2BOB - chains A and C of the 3 polymer chains in the assembly; structure by X-ray diffraction, 2.76 A resolution.

== Chain A ==
Molecule: Antibody fab fragment heavy chain
Organism: Mus musculus
Notes: antibody fragment or engineered binder
Chain sequence (219 residues; each row starts with the number of its first residue):
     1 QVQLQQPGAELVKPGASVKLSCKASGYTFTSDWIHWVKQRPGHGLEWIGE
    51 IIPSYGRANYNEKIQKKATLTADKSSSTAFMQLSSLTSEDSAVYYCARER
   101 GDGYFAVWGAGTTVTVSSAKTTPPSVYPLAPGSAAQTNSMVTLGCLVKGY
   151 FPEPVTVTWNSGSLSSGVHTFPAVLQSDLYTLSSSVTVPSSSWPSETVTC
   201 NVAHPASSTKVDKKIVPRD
Disulfide bonds: Cys22-Cys96, Cys145-Cys200

== Chain C ==
Molecule: Potassium channel kcsa
Organism: Streptomyces lividans
Reference sequence: P0A334 (KCSA_STRLI); residue numbers follow UniProt; this construct covers 1-124
Chain sequence (124 residues; row label = number of the first residue in the row):
     1 MAPMLSGLLARLVKLLLGRHGSALHWRAAGAATVLLVIVLLAGSYLAVLA
    51 ERGAPGAQLITYPRALWWSVETATTVGYGDLYPVTLWGRCVAVVVMVAGI
   101 TSFGLVTAALATWFVGREQERRGH
Disordered / not traced: 1-21
Differences from the reference sequence: engineered mutation Cys90 (Leu in P0A333)
Ion coordination: thallium (I) ion near Thr75 (its only coordinating residue here); Co2+ near His124 (its only coordinating residue here)
Residues lining bound ligands: tetrabutylammonium ion (TBA): Ala73, Thr74, Thr75, Gly99, Ile100, Phe103
Swiss-Prot annotation at these positions:
  - motif: Thr75 to Asp80 (Selectivity filter)
  - mutagenesis: Glu71 (E71A: Prevents channel inactivation)

== How chain A and chain C interact ==
Pairs across the interface - 23 pairs, chain A then chain C:
  Thr30(A) - Tyr45(C)
  Ser31(A) - Tyr62(C)  hydrogen bond (backbone-side chain)
  Trp33(A) - Leu49(C)  hydrophobic
  Trp33(A) - Arg52(C)
  Trp33(A) - Tyr62(C)  hydrogen bond
  Glu50(A) - Arg52(C)  salt bridge
  Ile52(A) - Tyr45(C)
  Ile52(A) - Leu49(C)  hydrophobic
  Ile52(A) - Tyr62(C)
  Tyr55(A) - Leu49(C)
  Arg57(A) - Leu49(C)  hydrogen bond (side chain-backbone)
  Arg57(A) - Arg52(C)
  Asn59(A) - Arg52(C)  hydrogen bond (side chain-backbone)
  Asn59(A) - Gly53(C)
  Glu62(A) - Pro55(C)
  Glu99(A) - Arg52(C)  salt bridge
  Arg100(A) - Tyr62(C)
  Gly101(A) - Arg52(C)
  Gly101(A) - Thr61(C)
  Gly101(A) - Tyr62(C)  hydrogen bond (backbone-backbone)
  Gly101(A) - Pro63(C)
  Asp102(A) - Thr61(C)
  Gly103(A) - Thr61(C)
Interface residues without a listed pair, chain A (16 interface residues in all): His35, Ser54
Interface residues without a listed pair, chain C (9 interface residues in all): Val48

== Overview ==
Chain A and chain C form an interface of 16 and 9 residues respectively, with 5 hydrogen bonds and 2 salt
bridges. Among the polar pairs are Glu50(A)-Arg52(C), Glu99(A)-Arg52(C) and Ser31(A)-Tyr62(C). Ligands of
chain C: tetrabutylammonium ion. From UniProt: one mutagenesis site on chain C.
Chain A is Antibody fab fragment heavy chain (Mus musculus) and chain C is Potassium channel kcsa
(Streptomyces lividans); the structure, Potassium channel KcsA-Fab complex in thallium with tetrabutylammonium
(TBA), was determined by X-ray diffraction (same publication as 2BOC).
